4ZJQ - chains A and B of the 3 polymer chains in the assembly; structure by X-ray diffraction, 3.59 A resolution.

# Chain A (and B)
Molecule: Multidrug efflux pump subunit AcrB
From: Escherichia coli (strain K12)
Notes: chain B of this document is another copy of the same molecule, construct and numbering; everything in this record applies to it too
UniProt: P31224 (ACRB_ECOLI); aligned to UniProt positions 1-1044 over residues 1-1044 (the alignment contains insertions or deletions, so no single offset holds)
Amino-acid sequence (1044 residues; each row starts with the number of its first residue):
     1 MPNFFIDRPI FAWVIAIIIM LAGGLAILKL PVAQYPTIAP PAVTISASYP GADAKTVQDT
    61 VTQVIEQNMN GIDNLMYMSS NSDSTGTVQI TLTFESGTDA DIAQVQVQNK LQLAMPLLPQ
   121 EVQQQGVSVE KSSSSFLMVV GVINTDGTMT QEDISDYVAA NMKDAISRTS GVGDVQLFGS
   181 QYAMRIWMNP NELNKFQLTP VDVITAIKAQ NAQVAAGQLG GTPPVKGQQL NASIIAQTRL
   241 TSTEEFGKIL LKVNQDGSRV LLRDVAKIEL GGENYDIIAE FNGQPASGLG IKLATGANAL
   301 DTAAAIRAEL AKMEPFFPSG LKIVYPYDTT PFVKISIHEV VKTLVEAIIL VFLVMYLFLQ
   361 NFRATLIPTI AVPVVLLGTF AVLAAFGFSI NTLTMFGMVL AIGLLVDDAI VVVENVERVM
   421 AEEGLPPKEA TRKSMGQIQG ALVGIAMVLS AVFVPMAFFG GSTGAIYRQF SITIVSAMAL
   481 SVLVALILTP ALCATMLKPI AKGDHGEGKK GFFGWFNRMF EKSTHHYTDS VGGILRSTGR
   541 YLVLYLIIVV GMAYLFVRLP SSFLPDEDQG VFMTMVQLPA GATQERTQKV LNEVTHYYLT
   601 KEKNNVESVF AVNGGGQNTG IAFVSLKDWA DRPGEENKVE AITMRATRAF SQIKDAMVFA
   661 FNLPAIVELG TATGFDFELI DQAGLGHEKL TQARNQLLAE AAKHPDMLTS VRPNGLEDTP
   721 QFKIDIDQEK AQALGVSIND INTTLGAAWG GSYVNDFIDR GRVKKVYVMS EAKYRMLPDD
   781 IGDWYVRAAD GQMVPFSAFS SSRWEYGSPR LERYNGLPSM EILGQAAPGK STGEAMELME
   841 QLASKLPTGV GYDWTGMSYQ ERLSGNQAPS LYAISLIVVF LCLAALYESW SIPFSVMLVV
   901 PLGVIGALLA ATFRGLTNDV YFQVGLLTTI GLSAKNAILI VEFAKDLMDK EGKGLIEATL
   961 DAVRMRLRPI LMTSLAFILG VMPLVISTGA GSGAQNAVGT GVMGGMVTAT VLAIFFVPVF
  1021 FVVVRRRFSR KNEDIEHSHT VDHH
Unresolved in the structure: 1, 1040-1044 (chain B: 1, 1039-1044)
Metal / ion sites: Ni2+: His-525, Asp-529 (shared with His-525(B), Asp-529(B) of chain B)
Residues lining bound ligands: erythromycin a (ERY): Ser-79, Asn-81, Ser-134, Ser-135, Phe-136, Lys-292, Met-573, Phe-661, Leu-663, Pro-664, Glu-668, Asp-676, Asn-714, Glu-821, Thr-855, Gly-856, Met-857

# How chain A and chain B interact
Pairs across the interface (112; chain A residue first):
  Arg-8(A) with Glu-888(B)
  Pro-9(A) with Glu-888(B)
  Ile-10(A) with Ala-884(B); Glu-888(B), hydrogen bond (backbone-side chain); Trp-890(B), hydrophobic
  Phe-11(A) with Ala-885(B)
  Trp-13(A) with Trp-890(B), hydrophobic
  Val-14(A) with Leu-881(B); Trp-890(B), hydrophobic
  Ile-17(A) with Leu-881(B), hydrophobic
  Ile-18(A) with Leu-881(B), hydrophobic
  Leu-25(A) with Ile-874(B), hydrophobic
  Asp-101(A) with Asp-73(B); Ile-102(B)
  Val-105(A) with Val-105(B), hydrophobic
  Gln-108(A) with Asn-109(B), hydrogen bond (side chain-backbone); Lys-110(B), hydrogen bond; Leu-113(B)
  Gln-112(A) with Gln-112(B); Leu-113(B)
  Met-115(A) with Pro-116(B), hydrophobic
  Gln-123(A) with Pro-116(B)
  Gln-124(A) with Leu-117(B)
  Val-127(A) with Leu-113(B)
  Val-129(A) with Lys-110(B), hydrogen bond (backbone-side chain)
  Glu-130(A) with Asn-70(B)
  Lys-131(A) with Asp-73(B), salt bridge
  Asp-164(A) with Gln-67(B)
  Ser-167(A) with Asn-70(B); Gly-71(B), hydrogen bond (backbone-backbone)
  Arg-168(A) with Met-69(B); Leu-75(B); Met-78(B); Asn-815(B), hydrogen bond (side chain-backbone); Gly-816(B)
  Ser-170(A) with Asp-73(B); Asn-74(B), hydrogen bond (side chain-backbone); Leu-75(B)
  Gln-210(A) with Gln-728(B)
  Gln-213(A) with Thr-56(B), hydrogen bond
  Val-214(A) with Asn-742(B)
  Ala-215(A) with Pro-50(B); Gly-746(B)
  Ala-216(A) with Gly-51(B); Leu-745(B); Gly-746(B); Gly-750(B)
  Gly-217(A) with Gly-51(B), hydrogen bond (backbone-backbone); Trp-749(B); Gly-750(B)
  Gln-218(A) with Trp-749(B); Arg-775(B)
  Leu-219(A) with Phe-722(B), hydrophobic; Trp-749(B), hydrophobic; Met-776(B); Pro-778(B), hydrophobic; Trp-804(B), hydrophobic
  Gly-220(A) with Gln-617(B), hydrogen bond (backbone-side chain); Met-776(B), hydrogen bond (backbone-backbone)
  Gly-221(A) with Gln-617(B); Arg-775(B)
  Thr-222(A) with Tyr-275(B), hydrogen bond (side chain-backbone); Asp-276(B); Gln-584(B), hydrogen bond; Gln-617(B), hydrogen bond; Arg-775(B), hydrogen bond (backbone-side chain)
  Pro-223(A) with Trp-187(B), hydrophobic; Tyr-275(B); Ala-772(B); Arg-775(B), hydrogen bond (backbone-side chain)
  Pro-224(A) with Gln-617(B); Met-776(B), hydrophobic
  Val-225(A) with Ala-772(B), hydrophobic; Lys-773(B); Met-776(B)
  Lys-226(A) with Glu-585(B)
  Gly-227(A) with Glu-585(B)
  Gln-228(A) with Thr-583(B), hydrogen bond (backbone-side chain); Met-776(B); Leu-777(B)
  Gln-229(A) with Thr-583(B); Arg-586(B)
  Leu-230(A) with Trp-804(B), hydrophobic
  Asn-231(A) with Gly-581(B), hydrogen bond (backbone-backbone); Ala-582(B); Gln-617(B)
  Ala-232(A) with Pro-720(B)
  Ser-233(A) with Gln-721(B); Phe-722(B), hydrogen bond (backbone-backbone)
  Ile-234(A) with Phe-722(B); Trp-749(B), hydrophobic
  Ile-235(A) with Gln-721(B); Phe-722(B), hydrogen bond (backbone-backbone); Lys-723(B); Ile-724(B), hydrogen bond (backbone-backbone)
  Ala-236(A) with Lys-723(B), hydrogen bond (backbone-side chain)
  Gln-237(A) with Asn-742(B), hydrogen bond
  Thr-238(A) with Lys-723(B)
  Leu-250(A) with Glu-729(B); Gln-732(B)
  Arg-259(A) with Glu-729(B), salt bridge
  Phe-316(A) with Gln-682(B); Gly-849(B); Val-850(B); Gly-851(B)
  Ile-758(A) with Asp-59(B)
  Arg-760(A) with Gly-684(B)
  Gly-761(A) with Gln-63(B), hydrogen bond (backbone-side chain)
  Arg-762(A) with Gln-63(B); Gln-67(B), hydrogen bond
  Val-763(A) with Gln-63(B), hydrogen bond (backbone-side chain); Gln-67(B)
Interface residues without a listed pair, chain A (71 interface residues in all): Asp-7, Ile-102, Gln-104, Leu-111, Ser-128, Asn-161, Val-172, Gln-181, Ala-209, Val-253, Lys-312, Lys-765
Interface residues without a listed pair, chain B (73 interface residues in all): Tyr-49, Asp-53, Glu-66, Ile-72, Ser-84, Leu-685, Ile-738, Glu-805, Ser-889

# In short
Chain A and chain B form an interface of 71 and 73 residues respectively; the contacts include 26 hydrogen
bonds and 2 salt bridges. Polar pairs include Lys-131(A)/Asp-73(B), Arg-259(A)/Glu-729(B) and
Ile-10(A)/Glu-888(B). Ligands of chain A: erythromycin a. His-525(A) and Asp-529(A) coordinate Ni2+.
Both chains are Multidrug efflux pump subunit AcrB (Escherichia coli (strain K12)). Entry 4ZJQ (Crystal
structure of AcrB deletion mutant in complex with antibiotic in P21 space group) was determined by X-ray
diffraction together with 4ZIT, 4ZIV, 4ZIW, 4ZJL and 4ZJO from the same study.
